Entry 6ZIY (electron microscopy, 4.25 A resolution (low resolution: residue-level contacts below are approximate; hydrogen-bond / salt-bridge calls are withheld)); this record covers chains A and J of the 15 polymer chains in the assembly.

Chain A:
Name: NADH-quinone oxidoreductase subunit 7
Organism: Thermus thermophilus
Notes: EC 7.1.1.-
UniProt: Q56217 (NQO7_THET8); numbering as in UniProt (aligned over 1-119)
Amino-acid sequence (119 residues; row label = number of the first residue in the row):
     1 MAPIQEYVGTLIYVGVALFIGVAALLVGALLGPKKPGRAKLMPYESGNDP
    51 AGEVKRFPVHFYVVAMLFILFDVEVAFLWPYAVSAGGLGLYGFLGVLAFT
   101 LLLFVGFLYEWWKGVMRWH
Unresolved in the structure: 118-119

Chain J:
Name: NADH-quinone oxidoreductase subunit 10
Organism: Thermus thermophilus
Notes: EC 7.1.1.-
UniProt: Q56225 (NQO10_THET8); residue numbers follow UniProt; this construct covers 1-176
Amino-acid sequence (176 residues; numbered 1 to 176; the number before each row is that of its first residue):
     1 MSLLEGLALFLLLLSGVLVVTLRNAIHAALALILNFLVLAGVYVALDARF
    51 LGFIQVIVYAGAIVVLFLFVIMLLFAAQGEIGFDPLVRSRPLAALLALGV
   101 AGILAAGLWGLDLAFTQDLKGGLPQALGPLLYGDWLFVLLAVGFLLMAAT
   151 VVAVALVEPGKASRAKEAEKREEVAR
Unresolved in the structure: 161-176

Interface between chain A and chain J:
Contacting residue pairs - 61 pairs, chain A then chain J:
  Met1(A) - Asp47(J)
  Met1(A) - Arg49(J)
  Met1(A) - Asp118(J)
  Met1(A) - Lys120(J)
  Met1(A) - Gly121(J)
  Met1(A) - Leu123(J)
  Ala2(A) - Arg49(J)
  Ile4(A) - Arg49(J)
  Tyr7(A) - Arg49(J)
  Tyr7(A) - Phe53(J)
  Lys55(A) - Phe75(J)
  Arg56(A) - Leu73(J)
  Arg56(A) - Leu74(J)
  Phe57(A) - Leu73(J)
  Pro58(A) - Leu73(J)
  Val59(A) - Val157(J)
  Tyr62(A) - Leu66(J)
  Tyr62(A) - Val157(J)
  Ala65(A) - Leu66(J)
  Ala65(A) - Phe69(J)
  Met66(A) - Leu66(J)
  Ile69(A) - Ala62(J)
  Ile69(A) - Leu66(J)
  Leu70(A) - Leu146(J)
  Leu70(A) - Ala149(J)
  Leu70(A) - Thr150(J)
  Asp72(A) - Ile57(J)
  Asp72(A) - Val58(J)
  Asp72(A) - Ala62(J)
  Val73(A) - Leu146(J)
  Ala76(A) - Ile54(J)
  Phe77(A) - Tyr132(J)
  Phe77(A) - Leu139(J)
  Phe77(A) - Val142(J)
  Pro80(A) - Phe50(J)
  Pro80(A) - Leu131(J)
  Tyr81(A) - Tyr132(J)
  Val83(A) - Pro124(J)
  Val83(A) - Gln125(J)
  Ser84(A) - Gln125(J)
  Leu88(A) - Gly128(J)
  Leu88(A) - Pro129(J)
  Leu88(A) - Tyr132(J)
  Tyr91(A) - Leu136(J)
  Gly95(A) - Leu136(J)
  Ala98(A) - Leu140(J)
  Phe99(A) - Leu140(J)
  Phe99(A) - Gly143(J)
  Leu102(A) - Leu140(J)
  Leu102(A) - Phe144(J)
  Leu102(A) - Met147(J)
  Leu103(A) - Gly143(J)
  Leu103(A) - Leu146(J)
  Val105(A) - Met147(J)
  Gly106(A) - Thr150(J)
  Tyr109(A) - Val151(J)
  Tyr109(A) - Val154(J)
  Glu110(A) - Thr150(J)
  Lys113(A) - Gly160(J)
  Arg117(A) - Val154(J)
  Arg117(A) - Glu158(J)
Also at the interface, not in a pair above, chain A (41 interface residues in all): Pro3, Phe61, Phe68, Leu78, Trp79, Val96
Also at the interface, not in a pair above, chain J (44 interface residues in all): Val44, Gly61, Ile63, Val70, Ala153, Ala155

Summary:
41 residues of chain A face 44 of chain J across their interface.
Here chain A is NADH-quinone oxidoreductase subunit 7 and chain J is NADH-quinone oxidoreductase subunit 10,
both from Thermus thermophilus. Entry 6ZIY (Respiratory complex I from Thermus thermophilus, NADH dataset,
major state) was determined by electron microscopy, deposited together with 6I0D, 6I1P, 6Q8O, 6Q8W, 6Q8X, 6Y11
and 3 further entries.
